Entry 7VWZ (electron microscopy, 4.00 A resolution); this record covers chains D and F of the 10 polymer chains in the assembly.

Chain D:
Protein: DNA-directed RNA polymerase subunit beta'
Source organism: Escherichia coli K-12
Notes: EC 2.7.7.6
Reference sequence: P0A8T7 (RPOC_ECOLI); residue numbers follow UniProt; this construct covers 1-1407
Amino-acid sequence (1407 residues; row label = number of the first residue in the row):
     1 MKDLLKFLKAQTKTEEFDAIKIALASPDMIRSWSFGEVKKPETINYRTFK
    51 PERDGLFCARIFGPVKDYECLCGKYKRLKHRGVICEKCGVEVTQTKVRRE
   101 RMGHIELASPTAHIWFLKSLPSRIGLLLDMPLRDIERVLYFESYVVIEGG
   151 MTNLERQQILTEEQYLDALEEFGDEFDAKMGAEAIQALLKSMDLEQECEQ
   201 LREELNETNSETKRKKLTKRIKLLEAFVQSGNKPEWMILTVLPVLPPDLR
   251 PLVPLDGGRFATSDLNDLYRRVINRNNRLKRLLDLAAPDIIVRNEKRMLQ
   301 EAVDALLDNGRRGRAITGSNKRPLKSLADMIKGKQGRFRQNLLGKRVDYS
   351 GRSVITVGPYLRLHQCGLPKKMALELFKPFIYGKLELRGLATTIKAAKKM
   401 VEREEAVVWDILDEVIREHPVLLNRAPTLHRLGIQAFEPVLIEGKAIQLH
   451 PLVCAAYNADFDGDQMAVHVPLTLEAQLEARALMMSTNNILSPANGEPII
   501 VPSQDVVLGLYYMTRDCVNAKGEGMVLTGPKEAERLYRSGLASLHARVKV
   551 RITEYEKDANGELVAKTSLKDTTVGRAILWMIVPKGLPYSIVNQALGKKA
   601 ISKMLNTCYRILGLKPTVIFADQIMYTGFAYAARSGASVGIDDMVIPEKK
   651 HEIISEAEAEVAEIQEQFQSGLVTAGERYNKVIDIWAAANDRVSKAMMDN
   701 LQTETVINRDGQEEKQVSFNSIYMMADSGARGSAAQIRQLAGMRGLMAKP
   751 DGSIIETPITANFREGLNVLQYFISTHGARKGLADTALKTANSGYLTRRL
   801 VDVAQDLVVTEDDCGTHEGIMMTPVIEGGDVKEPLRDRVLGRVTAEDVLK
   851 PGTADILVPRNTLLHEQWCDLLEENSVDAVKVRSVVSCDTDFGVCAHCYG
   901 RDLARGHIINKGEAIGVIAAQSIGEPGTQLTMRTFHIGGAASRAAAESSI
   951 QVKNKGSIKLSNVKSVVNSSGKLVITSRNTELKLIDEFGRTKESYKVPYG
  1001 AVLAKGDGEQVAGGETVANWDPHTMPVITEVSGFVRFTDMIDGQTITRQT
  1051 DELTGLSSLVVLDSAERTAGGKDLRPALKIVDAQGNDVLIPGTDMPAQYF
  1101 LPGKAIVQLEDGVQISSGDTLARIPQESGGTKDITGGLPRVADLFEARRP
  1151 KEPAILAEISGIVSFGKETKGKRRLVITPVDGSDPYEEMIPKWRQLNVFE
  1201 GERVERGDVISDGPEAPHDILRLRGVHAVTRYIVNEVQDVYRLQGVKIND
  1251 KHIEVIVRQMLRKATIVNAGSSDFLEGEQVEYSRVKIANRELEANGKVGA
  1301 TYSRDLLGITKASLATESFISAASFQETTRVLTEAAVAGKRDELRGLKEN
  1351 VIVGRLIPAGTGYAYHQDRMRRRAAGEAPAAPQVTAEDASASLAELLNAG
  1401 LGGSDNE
Unresolved in the structure: 1-14, 120, 933-947, 1127-1136, 1184-1185, 1216-1217, 1377-1407
Bound ions: Zn2+ site 1: Cys72, Cys88; Mg2+: Asp460, Asp462; Zn2+ site 2: Cys814, Arg883, Cys888, Cys898
Curated features (UniProtKB/Swiss-Prot):
  - binding site (Zn(2+)): Cys70, Cys72, Cys85, Cys88, Cys814, Cys888, Cys895, Cys898
  - binding site (Mg(2+)): Asp460, Asp462, Asp464
  - modified residue: Lys983 (N6-acetyllysine)

Chain F:
Protein: RNA polymerase sigma factor RpoD
Source organism: Escherichia coli K-12
Reference sequence: P00579 (RPOD_ECOLI); residues 1-613 here = UniProt positions 1-613
Amino-acid sequence (613 residues; row label = number of the first residue in the row):
     1 MEQNPQSQLKLLVTRGKEQGYLTYAEVNDHLPEDIVDSDQIEDIIQMIND
    51 MGIQVMEEAPDADDLMLAENTADEDAAEAAAQVLSSVESEIGRTTDPVRM
   101 YMREMGTVELLTREGEIDIAKRIEDGINQVQCSVAEYPEAITYLLEQYDR
   151 VEAEEARLSDLITGFVDPNAEEDLAPTATHVGSELSQEDLDDDEDEDEED
   201 GDDDSADDDNSIDPELAREKFAELRAQYVVTRDTIKAKGRSHATAQEEIL
   251 KLSEVFKQFRLVPKQFDYLVNSMRVMMDRVRTQERLIMKLCVEQCKMPKK
   301 NFITLFTGNETSDTWFNAAIAMNKPWSEKLHDVSEEVHRALQKLQQIEEE
   351 TGLTIEQVKDINRRMSIGEAKARRAKKEMVEANLRLVISIAKKYTNRGLQ
   401 FLDLIQEGNIGLMKAVDKFEYRRGYKFSTYATWWIRQAITRSIADQARTI
   451 RIPVHMIETINKLNRISRQMLQEMGREPTPEELAERMLMPEDKIRKVLKI
   501 AKEPISMETPIGDDEDSHLGDFIEDTTLELPLDSATTESLRAATHDVLAG
   551 LTAREAKVLRMRFGIDMNTDYTLEEVGKQFDVTRERIRQIEAKALRKLRH
   601 PSRSEVLRSFLDD
Unresolved in the structure: 1-92, 172-209, 262-263, 477-479
Curated features (UniProtKB/Swiss-Prot):
  - DNA-binding region: Leu573 to Ala592 (H-T-H motif)
  - region: Arg584 to Arg599 (Interaction with anti-sigma factors)
  - motif: Asp403 to Gln406 (Interaction with polymerase core subunit RpoC)
  - site: Arg562 (Interaction with anti-sigma factors)

How chain D and chain F interact:
Residue-residue contacts (58):
  Glu42(D) - Arg451(F)  salt bridge
  Thr43(D) - Thr449(F)
  Ile44(D) - Ile450(F)
  Tyr46(D) - Arg451(F)
  Tyr46(D) - Pro453(F)
  Tyr46(D) - Met456(F)  hydrophobic
  Tyr46(D) - Ile500(F)
  Arg47(D) - Lys496(F)
  Leu78(D) - Asn568(F)
  Arg81(D) - Asn568(F)
  Tyr140(D) - Thr95(F)  hydrogen bond
  Tyr140(D) - Met100(F)
  Phe141(D) - Glu104(F)
  Arg259(D) - Lys502(F)
  Phe260(D) - Pro504(F)
  Phe260(D) - Ile505(F)
  Ala261(D) - Ile505(F)  hydrophobic
  Ala261(D) - Met507(F)
  Thr262(D) - Pro504(F)
  Thr262(D) - Ser506(F)
  Thr262(D) - Met507(F)  hydrogen bond (backbone-backbone)
  Asp264(D) - Glu508(F)
  Arg270(D) - Arg448(F)
  Arg270(D) - Thr449(F)
  Asn274(D) - Gln446(F)
  Arg275(D) - Asp403(F)  salt bridge
  Arg278(D) - Asp403(F)  salt bridge
  Arg278(D) - Gln406(F)
  Arg278(D) - Glu407(F)  salt bridge
  Arg278(D) - Ile410(F)
  Arg278(D) - Gln446(F)
  Leu282(D) - Gln406(F)
  Leu282(D) - Ile410(F)  hydrophobic
  Leu282(D) - Met413(F)  hydrophobic
  Leu285(D) - Met413(F)  hydrophobic
  Ala286(D) - Arg373(F)
  Pro288(D) - Glu381(F)
  Ile290(D) - Glu104(F)
  Ile290(D) - Glu381(F)
  Ile291(D) - Tyr101(F)
  Ile291(D) - Gln406(F)
  Ile291(D) - Asn409(F)
  Asn294(D) - Tyr101(F)
  Arg297(D) - Pro97(F)
  Arg297(D) - Met100(F)
  Arg297(D) - Glu104(F)  salt bridge
  Met298(D) - Asp403(F)
  Arg312(D) - Thr95(F)
  Gly313(D) - Thr95(F)
  Tyr382(D) - Leu532(F)  hydrophobic
  Thr393(D) - Ser609(F)  hydrogen bond
  Thr393(D) - Phe610(F)
  Ile394(D) - Ala535(F)
  Ile394(D) - Thr536(F)
  Ile394(D) - Ser539(F)
  Lys395(D) - Asp612(F)
  Lys395(D) - Asp613(F)
  Lys398(D) - Leu532(F)
Also at the interface, not in a pair above, chain D (44 interface residues in all): Pro41, Asn45, Val253, Ser263, Ala287, Asp289, Glu295, Ser319, Lys325, Thr392
Also at the interface, not in a pair above, chain F (45 interface residues in all): Lys377, Leu384, Gln400, Leu402, Ile452, Glu503, Leu519, Ile523

In short:
Chain D and chain F form an interface of 44 and 45 residues respectively; the contacts include 3 hydrogen
bonds and 5 salt bridges. Polar contacts include Glu42(D)-Arg451(F), Arg275(D)-Asp403(F) and
Arg278(D)-Asp403(F). UniProt lists 8 Zn2+-binding residues and 3 Mg2+-binding residues on chain D.
Here chain D is DNA-directed RNA polymerase subunit beta' and chain F is RNA polymerase sigma factor RpoD,
both from Escherichia coli K-12. Entry 7VWZ (Cryo-EM structure of Rob-dependent transcription activation
complex in a unique conformation) was determined by electron microscopy together with 7VWY from the same
study.
